PDB entry 1GU1 | X-ray diffraction, 1.80 A resolution | chains A and C of the 12 polymer chains in the assembly

== Chain A (and C) ==
Name: 3-dehydroquinate dehydratase
Source organism: Streptomyces coelicolor
Notes: EC 4.2.1.10; chain C of this document is another copy of the same molecule, construct and numbering; everything in this record applies to it too
UniProt: P15474 (AROQ_STRCO); residue numbers follow UniProt; this construct covers 1-156
Amino-acid sequence (156 residues; each row starts with the number of its first residue):
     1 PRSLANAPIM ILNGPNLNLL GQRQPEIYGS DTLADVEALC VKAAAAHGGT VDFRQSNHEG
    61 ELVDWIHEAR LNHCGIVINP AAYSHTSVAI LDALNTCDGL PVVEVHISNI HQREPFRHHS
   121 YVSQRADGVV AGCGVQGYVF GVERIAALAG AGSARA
Disordered / not traced: 1, 151-156
Ligand contacts: 2,3 -anhydro-quinic acid (FA1): Tyr-28, Asn-79, Ala-81, Ala-82, His-85, His-106, Ile-107, Ser-108, Ile-110, Arg-113, Arg-117
From the paper describing this entry:
  - conformationally variable residues (loop rearrangement): Gly-21 to Asp-31
  - contacts within the chain: Tyr-28/Arg-113 (hydrogen bond), Asn-79/Ala-81 (hydrogen bond), Asn-79/Tyr-138 (hydrogen bond), Glu-104/His-106 (hydrogen bond), Glu-104/Ser-120 (hydrogen bond), Glu-104/Ser-123 (hydrogen bond), Ser-108/Arg-113 (hydrogen bond)
  - binding site for 2,3 -anhydro-quinic acid: Tyr-28, Asn-79, His-85, Asp-92, His-106, Ile-107 to Ser-108, Arg-117
  - catalytic residues: Tyr-28, Asn-79, His-106
  - catalytic residues: Arg-113 (proposed by the authors, not directly observed)
  - binding site for glycerol: Asn-16, Leu-17, Leu-20, Tyr-28
  - binding site for l(+)-tartaric acid: Arg-23, Tyr-28, Asp-92, Asn-95, Arg-113
  - self-association interface (contacts with another copy of this molecule): Pro-15 to Gln-24, Asn-57 to Glu-59, Ala-82 to Thr-86, Arg-113 to Arg-117

== How chain A and chain C interact ==
Contacting residue pairs (35; chain A residue first):
  Glu-59(A) / Glu-59(C)
  Glu-59(A) / Tyr-83(C)
  Gly-60(A) / Asn-57(C)
  Gly-60(A) / His-58(C)
  Glu-61(A) / His-58(C)
  Val-63(A) / Asn-16(C)
  Val-63(A) / Asn-57(C)
  Asp-64(A) / Asn-57(C)  hydrogen bond
  Asp-64(A) / His-58(C)  salt bridge
  His-67(A) / Asn-16(C)  hydrogen bond
  His-67(A) / Asn-18(C)  hydrogen bond
  His-67(A) / Leu-19(C)
  His-67(A) / Asn-57(C)
  Arg-70(A) / Leu-19(C)
  Arg-70(A) / Gln-22(C)
  Thr-86(A) / Thr-86(C)
  Val-88(A) / Ala-82(C)
  Val-88(A) / Thr-86(C)
  Val-88(A) / Phe-116(C)  hydrophobic
  Ala-89(A) / Pro-15(C)  hydrophobic
  Ala-89(A) / Asn-16(C)  hydrogen bond (backbone-side chain)
  Ala-89(A) / Ala-82(C)
  Ala-89(A) / Tyr-83(C)  hydrophobic
  Leu-91(A) / Phe-116(C)  hydrophobic
  Asp-92(A) / Asn-16(C)
  Asp-92(A) / Ala-82(C)
  Asp-92(A) / Arg-117(C)  salt bridge
  Ala-93(A) / Asn-16(C)
  Asn-95(A) / Arg-23(C)  hydrogen bond (backbone-side chain)
  Thr-96(A) / Leu-19(C)
  Thr-96(A) / Arg-23(C)
  Asp-98(A) / Arg-23(C)  salt bridge
  Tyr-121(A) / Phe-116(C)  hydrophobic
  Gln-124(A) / Glu-114(C)
  Gln-124(A) / Phe-116(C)
Other interface residues (no listed pair), chain C (16 interface residues in all): His-85

== In short ==
18 residues of chain A face 16 of chain C across their interface, with 5 hydrogen bonds and 3 salt bridges.
Polar contacts include Asp-64(A)/His-58(C), Asp-92(A)/Arg-117(C) and Asp-98(A)/Arg-23(C). The paper reports
catalytic residues Tyr-28(A), Asn-79(A) and His-106(A) among others; a binding site for 2,3 -anhydro-quinic
acid at Tyr-28(A), Asn-79(A) and His-85(A) among others.
Both chains are 3-dehydroquinate dehydratase (Streptomyces coelicolor). Entry 1GU1 (Crystal structure of type
II dehydroquinase from Streptomyces coelicolor complexed with 2,3-anhydro-quinic acid) was determined by X-ray
diffraction together with 1GTZ, 1GU0 and 1D0I from the same study.
